PDB entry 8QPE | electron microscopy, 3.10 A resolution | chains 4 and J of the 20 polymer chains in the assembly

# Chain 4
Molecule: U4 snRNA
Source organism: Homo sapiens
Sequence (144 nucleotides; row label = number of the first residue in the row):
     1 AGCUUUGCGCAGUGGCAGUAUCGUAGCCAAUGAGGUCUAUCCGAGGCGCG
    51 AUUAUUGCUAAUUGAAAACUUUUCCCAAUACCCCGCCGUGACGACUUGCA
   101 AUAUAGUCGGCACUGGCAAUUUUUGACAGUCUCUACGGAGACUG
Not modelled in the structure: 64-144

# Chain J
Molecule: U4/U6 small nuclear ribonucleoprotein Prp3
Source organism: Homo sapiens
UniProtKB: O43395 (PRPF3_HUMAN); residue numbers follow UniProt; this construct covers 1-683
Chain sequence (683 residues; numbered 1 to 683; the number before each row is that of its first residue):
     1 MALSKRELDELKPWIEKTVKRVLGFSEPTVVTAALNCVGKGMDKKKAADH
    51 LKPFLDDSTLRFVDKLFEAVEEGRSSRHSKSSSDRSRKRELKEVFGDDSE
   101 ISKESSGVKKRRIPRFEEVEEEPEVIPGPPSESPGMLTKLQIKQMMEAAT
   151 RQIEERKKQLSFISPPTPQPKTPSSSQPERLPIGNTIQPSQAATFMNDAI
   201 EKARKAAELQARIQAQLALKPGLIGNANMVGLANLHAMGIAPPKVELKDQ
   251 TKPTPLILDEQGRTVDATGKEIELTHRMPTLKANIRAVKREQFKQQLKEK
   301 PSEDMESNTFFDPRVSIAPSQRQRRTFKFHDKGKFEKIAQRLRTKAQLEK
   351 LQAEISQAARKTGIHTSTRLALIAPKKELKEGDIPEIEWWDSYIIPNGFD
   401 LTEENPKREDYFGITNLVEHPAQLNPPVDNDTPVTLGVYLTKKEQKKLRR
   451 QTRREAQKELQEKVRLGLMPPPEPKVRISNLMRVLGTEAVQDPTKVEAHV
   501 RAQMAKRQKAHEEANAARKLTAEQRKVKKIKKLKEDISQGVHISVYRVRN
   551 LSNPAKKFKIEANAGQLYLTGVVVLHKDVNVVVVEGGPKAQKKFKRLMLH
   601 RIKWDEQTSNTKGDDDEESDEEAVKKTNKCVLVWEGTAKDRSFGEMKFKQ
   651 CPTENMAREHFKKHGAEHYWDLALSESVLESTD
Not modelled in the structure: 1-435, 604-627
Curated features (UniProtKB/Swiss-Prot):
  - modified residue: Ser164 (Phosphoserine), Thr167 (Phosphothreonine), Ser619 (Phosphoserine)
  - cross-link (Glycyl lysine isopeptide (Lys-Gly)): Lys139 (interchain with G-Cter in SUMO2), Lys244 (interchain with G-Cter in SUMO2), Lys252 (interchain with G-Cter in SUMO2)
  - natural variant: Pro493 (P493S: In RP18), Thr494 (T494M: In RP18)

# Chain 4 / chain J interface
Contacting residue pairs (20; chain 4 residue first):
  A1(4) - Lys526(J)  hydrogen bond to the phosphate
  G2(4) - Lys526(J)  salt bridge to the phosphate
  G7(4) - Lys442(J)  phosphate contact
  C8(4) - Lys442(J)  phosphate contact
  C8(4) - Gln445(J)  hydrogen bond to the phosphate
  G9(4) - Gln445(J)  phosphate contact
  G9(4) - Arg518(J)  base contact
  C10(4) - Arg449(J)  salt bridge to the phosphate
  C10(4) - Arg453(J)  phosphate contact
  A11(4) - His511(J)  hydrogen bond to the sugar
  G12(4) - Gln508(J)  hydrogen bond to the sugar
  G12(4) - His511(J)  hydrogen bond to the sugar
  U13(4) - Lys475(J)  salt bridge to the phosphate
  U13(4) - Arg507(J)  salt bridge to the phosphate
  U13(4) - Gln508(J)  sugar contact
  G14(4) - Arg477(J)  phosphate contact
  C22(4) - Arg450(J)  salt bridge to the phosphate
  G23(4) - Arg450(J)  salt bridge to the phosphate
  U24(4) - Lys447(J)  salt bridge to the phosphate
  G57(4) - Gln461(J)  hydrogen bond to the sugar
Also at the interface, not in a pair above, chain J (15 interface residues in all): Thr452

# Summary
Chain 4 and chain J form an interface of 14 and 15 residues respectively; the contacts include 6 hydrogen
bonds and 7 salt bridges. Polar pairs include A11(4)-His511(J), G12(4)-Gln508(J) and G12(4)-His511(J).
Chain 4 is U4 snRNA and chain J is U4/U6 small nuclear ribonucleoprotein Prp3, both from Homo sapiens; the
structure, Cryo-EM Structure of Pre-B-like Complex (core part), was determined by electron microscopy (same
publication as 8QOZ, 8QP8, 8QP9, 8QPA, 8QPB and 8QPK).
